PDB entry 6D23 | X-ray diffraction, 2.85 A resolution | chains A and C of the 4 polymer chains in the assembly

Chain A (and C):
Name: Glucose-6-phosphate 1-dehydrogenase
Organism: Trypanosoma cruzi
Notes: EC 1.1.1.49; chain C of this document is another copy of the same molecule, construct and numbering; everything in this record applies to it too
Reference sequence: Q1WBU6 (Q1WBU6_TRYCR); residue numbers follow UniProt; this construct covers 38-555
Chain sequence (541 residues; row label = number of the first residue in the row):
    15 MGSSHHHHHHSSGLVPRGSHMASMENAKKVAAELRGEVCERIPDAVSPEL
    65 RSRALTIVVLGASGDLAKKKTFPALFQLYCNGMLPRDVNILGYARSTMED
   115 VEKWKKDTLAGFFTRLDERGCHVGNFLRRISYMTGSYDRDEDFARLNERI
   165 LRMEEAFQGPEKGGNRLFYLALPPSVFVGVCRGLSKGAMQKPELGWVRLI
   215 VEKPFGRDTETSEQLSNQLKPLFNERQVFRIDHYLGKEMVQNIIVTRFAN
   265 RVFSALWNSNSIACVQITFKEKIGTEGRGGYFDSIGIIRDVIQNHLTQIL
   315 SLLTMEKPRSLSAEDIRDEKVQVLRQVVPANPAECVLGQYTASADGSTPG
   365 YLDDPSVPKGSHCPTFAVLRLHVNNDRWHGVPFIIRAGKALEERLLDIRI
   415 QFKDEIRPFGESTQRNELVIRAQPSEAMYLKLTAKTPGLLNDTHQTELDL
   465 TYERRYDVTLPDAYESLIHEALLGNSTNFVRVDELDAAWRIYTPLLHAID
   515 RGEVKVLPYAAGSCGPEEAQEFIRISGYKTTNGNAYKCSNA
Unresolved in the structure: 15-58, 546-555 (chain C: 15-51, 546-555)
Differences from the reference sequence: expression tag (15-37); conflict Glu290 (Ala in Q1WBU6)
What the authors report for this chain:
  - contacts within the chain: Cys53-Cys135 (disulfide), Cys94-His136
  - mutagenesis - C53S (21-fold), C94S (21-fold), C135S (21-fold), R323G: decreased binding to NADP
  - mutagenesis - C53S, C94S, K217I (10-fold), R323G, R323G/C528R: decreased catalytic activity
  - conformationally variable residues (order/disorder transition): Met38 to Glu51
  - mutagenesis - C135S, C528R: unchanged catalytic activity
  - mutagenesis - C135S (1.8-fold): increased catalytic activity on NADP
  - mutagenesis - R323G/C528R: unchanged binding to NADP
  - catalytic residues: His309 (proposed by the authors, not directly observed)
  - mutagenesis - K217I (1.8-fold), P218V (1.8-fold): increased binding to NADP+

Interface between chain A and chain C:
Pairs across the interface (11):
  Arg265(A) - Asp390(C)  salt bridge
  Lys321(A) - Asp390(C)  salt bridge
  Arg323(A) - Arg323(C)
  Arg323(A) - Asp332(C)  salt bridge
  Arg323(A) - Glu333(C)  salt bridge
  Arg323(A) - Gln336(C)  hydrogen bond (backbone-side chain)
  Asp332(A) - Arg323(C)  salt bridge
  Glu333(A) - Arg323(C)  salt bridge
  Gln336(A) - Arg323(C)  hydrogen bond (side chain-backbone)
  Asp390(A) - Arg265(C)  salt bridge
  Asp390(A) - Lys321(C)  salt bridge

Overview:
Chain A and chain C each contribute 7 residues to their interface; the contacts include 2 hydrogen bonds and 8
salt bridges. Polar pairs include Arg265(A)-Asp390(C), Lys321(A)-Asp390(C) and Arg323(A)-Asp332(C). The paper
reports the catalytic residue His309(A); C53S, C94S and K217I of chain A, among others, reduce catalytic
activity; 8 substitutions were tested in all.
Chain A and chain C are both Glucose-6-phosphate 1-dehydrogenase (Trypanosoma cruzi); the structure,
Glucose-6-P dehydrogenase (apo form) from trypanosoma cruzi, was determined by X-ray diffraction, deposited
together with 6D24.
